Entry 2XFQ (X-ray diffraction, 2.20 A resolution); this record covers chains A and B.

# Chain A (and B)
Molecule: Amine oxidase [flavin-containing] B
From: Homo sapiens
Notes: EC 1.4.3.4; chain B of this document is another copy of the same molecule, construct and numbering; everything in this record applies to it too
Reference sequence: P27338 (AOFB_HUMAN); residues 1-520 here = UniProt positions 1-520
Chain sequence (520 residues; each row starts with the number of its first residue):
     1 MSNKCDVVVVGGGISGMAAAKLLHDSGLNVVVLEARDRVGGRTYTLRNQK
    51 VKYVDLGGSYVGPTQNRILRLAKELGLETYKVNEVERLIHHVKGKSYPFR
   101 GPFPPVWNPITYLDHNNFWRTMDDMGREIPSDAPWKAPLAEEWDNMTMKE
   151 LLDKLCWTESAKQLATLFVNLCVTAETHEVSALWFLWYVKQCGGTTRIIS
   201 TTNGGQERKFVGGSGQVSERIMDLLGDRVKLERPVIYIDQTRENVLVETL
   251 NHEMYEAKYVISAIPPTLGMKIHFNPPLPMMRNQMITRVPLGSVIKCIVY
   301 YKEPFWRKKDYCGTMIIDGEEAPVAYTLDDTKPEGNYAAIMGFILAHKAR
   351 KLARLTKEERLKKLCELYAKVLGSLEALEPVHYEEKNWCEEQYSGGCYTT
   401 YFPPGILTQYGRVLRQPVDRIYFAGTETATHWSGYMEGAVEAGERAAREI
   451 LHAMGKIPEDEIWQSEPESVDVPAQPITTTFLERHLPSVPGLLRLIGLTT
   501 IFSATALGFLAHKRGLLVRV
Unresolved in the structure: 1-2, 502-520 (chain B: 1-2, 497-520)
Glycans and other covalent adducts: flavin-adenine dinucleotide (FAD) linked to Cys-397
Small-molecule neighbours:
  - C15 (N-dodecyl-N,N-dimethyl-3-ammonio-1-propanesulfonate): Asp-153, Lys-154, Cys-156, Trp-157
  - FAD / rasagiline, bound form: Val-10, Gly-11, Gly-12, Gly-13, Ile-14, Ser-15, Gly-16, Leu-33, Glu-34, Ala-35, Arg-36, Gly-40, Gly-41, Arg-42, Thr-43, Leu-56, Gly-57, Gly-58, Ser-59, Tyr-60, Leu-171, Cys-172, Ile-198, Ile-199, Gln-206, Arg-233, Pro-234, Val-235, Ala-263, Ile-264, Pro-265, Leu-268, Ile-272, Val-294, Lys-296, Tyr-326, Phe-343, Trp-388, Tyr-393, Tyr-398, Gly-425, Thr-426, Gly-434, Tyr-435, Met-436, Glu-437, Ala-439
  - 2-(2-benzofuranyl)-2-imidazoline (XCG): Glu-84, Leu-88, Gly-101, Pro-102, Phe-103, Trp-119, Leu-164, Leu-167, Phe-168, Leu-171, Ile-199, Ser-200, Thr-201, Thr-314, Ile-316, Tyr-326
UniProt features mapped onto this chain:
  - site (Important for catalytic activity): Cys-156, Cys-365, His-382
  - modified residue: Ser-2 (N-acetylserine), Lys-52 (N6-acetyllysine), Cys-397 (S-8alpha-FAD cysteine)
  - mutagenesis: Cys-5 (C5S: No loss of activity), Cys-156 (C156S: Complete loss of activity), Thr-158 (T158A: Dramatic loss of activity), Cys-172 (C172S: No loss of activity), Cys-192 (C192S: No loss of activity), Ile-199 (I199F: Alters specificity towards synthetic inhibitors), Cys-297 (C297S: No loss of activity), Cys-312 (C312S: No loss of activity), Cys-365 (C365S: Complete loss of activity), His-382 (H382R: Significant loss of activity), Lys-386 (K386M: No loss of activity), Cys-389 (C389A: Complete loss of activity; C389S: No loss of activity), 2 further mutagenesis entries in UniProt
What the authors report for this chain:
  - mutagenesis - I199A (Ki of 58 +/- 6 mum): decreased binding to 2-(2-benzofuranyl)-2-imidazoline
  - specificity-determining residues: Ile-316 (by similarity / conservation)

# How chain A and chain B interact
Residue-residue contacts (87):
  Asn-145(A) / Lys-149(B)
  Asn-145(A) / His-178(B)  hydrogen bond
  Glu-150(A) / Glu-150(B)
  His-178(A) / Asn-145(B)  hydrogen bond
  His-178(A) / Pro-404(B)
  His-178(A) / Gly-405(B)
  Glu-179(A) / Pro-404(B)
  Val-235(A) / His-273(B)
  Ile-236(A) / Ile-236(B)  hydrophobic
  Ile-236(A) / His-273(B)
  Tyr-237(A) / Leu-250(B)  hydrophobic
  Glu-248(A) / His-252(B)  salt bridge
  Leu-250(A) / Tyr-237(B)  hydrophobic
  His-252(A) / Glu-248(B)  salt bridge
  Thr-267(A) / Met-270(B)  hydrogen bond
  Leu-268(A) / Met-270(B)  hydrophobic
  Met-270(A) / Thr-267(B)
  Met-270(A) / Leu-268(B)  hydrophobic
  Met-270(A) / Met-270(B)  hydrophobic
  Met-270(A) / Lys-271(B)  hydrogen bond (backbone-side chain)
  Lys-271(A) / Met-270(B)  hydrogen bond (side chain-backbone)
  Lys-271(A) / Ile-272(B)  hydrogen bond (side chain-backbone)
  Lys-271(A) / His-273(B)  hydrogen bond (backbone-side chain)
  Ile-272(A) / Lys-271(B)  hydrogen bond (backbone-side chain)
  His-273(A) / Pro-234(B)
  His-273(A) / Val-235(B)
  His-273(A) / Ile-236(B)
  His-273(A) / Lys-271(B)  hydrogen bond (side chain-backbone)
  His-273(A) / Gln-392(B)
  His-273(A) / Tyr-393(B)  hydrogen bond
  Phe-274(A) / Gln-392(B)  hydrogen bond (backbone-side chain)
  Met-280(A) / Ala-353(B)  hydrophobic
  Met-280(A) / Asn-387(B)  hydrogen bond
  Met-280(A) / Cys-389(B)  hydrophobic
  Met-280(A) / Glu-390(B)
  Asn-283(A) / Cys-389(B)  hydrogen bond (side chain-backbone)
  Asn-283(A) / Glu-390(B)
  Asn-283(A) / Glu-391(B)  hydrogen bond (side chain-backbone)
  Asn-283(A) / Gln-392(B)
  Gln-284(A) / Leu-291(B)
  Gln-284(A) / Gly-292(B)  hydrogen bond (side chain-backbone)
  Gln-284(A) / Ser-293(B)  hydrogen bond
  Gln-284(A) / Cys-389(B)  hydrogen bond
  Gln-284(A) / Gly-395(B)  hydrogen bond (side chain-backbone)
  Gln-284(A) / Gly-396(B)
  Thr-287(A) / Thr-287(B)
  Thr-287(A) / Pro-290(B)
  Arg-288(A) / Pro-290(B)
  Arg-288(A) / Leu-291(B)  hydrogen bond (side chain-backbone)
  Arg-288(A) / Ser-293(B)
  Arg-288(A) / Tyr-401(B)
  Pro-290(A) / Thr-287(B)
  Pro-290(A) / Arg-288(B)
  Leu-291(A) / Gln-284(B)
  Leu-291(A) / Arg-288(B)  hydrogen bond (backbone-side chain)
  Gly-292(A) / Gln-284(B)  hydrogen bond (backbone-side chain)
  Ser-293(A) / Gln-284(B)  hydrogen bond
  Ser-293(A) / Arg-288(B)
  Ser-293(A) / Tyr-410(B)
  His-347(A) / Gln-409(B)
  Arg-350(A) / Gln-409(B)  hydrogen bond
  Arg-350(A) / Tyr-410(B)  hydrogen bond
  Ala-353(A) / Met-280(B)  hydrophobic
  Asn-387(A) / Met-280(B)
  Cys-389(A) / Met-280(B)  hydrophobic
  Cys-389(A) / Asn-283(B)  hydrogen bond (backbone-side chain)
  Cys-389(A) / Gln-284(B)  hydrogen bond
  Glu-390(A) / Met-280(B)
  Glu-390(A) / Asn-283(B)
  Glu-391(A) / Asn-283(B)  hydrogen bond (backbone-side chain)
  Gln-392(A) / Ile-272(B)
  Gln-392(A) / His-273(B)
  Gln-392(A) / Phe-274(B)  hydrogen bond (side chain-backbone)
  Gln-392(A) / Asn-283(B)
  Tyr-393(A) / His-273(B)  hydrogen bond
  Gly-395(A) / Gln-284(B)  hydrogen bond (backbone-side chain)
  Gly-396(A) / Gln-284(B)
  Tyr-401(A) / Arg-288(B)
  Pro-404(A) / His-178(B)
  Pro-404(A) / Glu-179(B)
  Pro-404(A) / Pro-404(B)  hydrophobic
  Gly-405(A) / His-178(B)
  Ile-406(A) / Tyr-401(B)
  Gln-409(A) / His-347(B)
  Gln-409(A) / Arg-350(B)  hydrogen bond
  Tyr-410(A) / Ser-293(B)
  Tyr-410(A) / Arg-350(B)  hydrogen bond
Interface residues without a listed pair, chain A (49 interface residues in all): Thr-147, Pro-234, Pro-277, Leu-278, Met-281, Pro-403
Interface residues without a listed pair, chain B (49 interface residues in all): Thr-147, Pro-277, Met-281, Pro-403, Ile-406

# Summary
Chain A and chain B each contribute 49 residues to their interface; the contacts include 32 hydrogen bonds and
2 salt bridges. Polar contacts include Glu-248(A)/His-252(B), Asn-145(A)/His-178(B) and Thr-267(A)/Met-270(B).
Ligands of chain A: FAD / rasagiline, bound form, 2-(2-benzofuranyl)-2-imidazoline and compound C15. From the
paper: I199A of chain A reduces binding to 2-(2-benzofuranyl)-2-imidazoline; the specificity determinant
Ile-316(A).
Chain A and chain B are both Amine oxidase [flavin-containing] B (Homo sapiens); the structure,
Rasagiline-inhibited human monoamine oxidase B in complex with 2-(2- benzofuranyl)-2-imidazoline, was
determined by X-ray diffraction (same publication as 2XFN, 2XFO, 2XFP and 2XFU).
